PDB entry 8IYK | electron microscopy, 2.95 A resolution | chains K and Y of the 42 polymer chains in the assembly

Chain K (and Y):
Molecule: Tail tip protein M
Organism: Escherichia phage lambda
Notes: chain Y of this document is another copy of the same molecule, construct and numbering; everything in this record applies to it too
Reference sequence: P03737 (TIPM_LAMBD); residues 1-109 here = UniProt positions 1-109
Amino-acid sequence (109 residues; each row starts with the number of its first residue):
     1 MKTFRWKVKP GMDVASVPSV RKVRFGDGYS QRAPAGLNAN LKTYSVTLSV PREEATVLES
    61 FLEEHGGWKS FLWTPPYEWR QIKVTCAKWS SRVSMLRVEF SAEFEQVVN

How chain K and chain Y interact:
Contacting residue pairs - 45 pairs, chain K then chain Y:
  G36(K) - D27(Y)
  L37(K) - D27(Y)  hydrogen bond (backbone-side chain)
  N38(K) - D27(Y)
  N38(K) - G28(Y)
  R52(K) - P76(Y)
  A55(K) - Y77(Y)  hydrophobic
  T56(K) - E78(Y)
  E59(K) - K42(Y)  salt bridge
  E59(K) - Y77(Y)  hydrogen bond
  E63(K) - N40(Y)  hydrogen bond
  E63(K) - K42(Y)  salt bridge
  G66(K) - P18(Y)
  G66(K) - V20(Y)
  G67(K) - P18(Y)
  G67(K) - V20(Y)
  W68(K) - V20(Y)
  W68(K) - R32(Y)
  W68(K) - P34(Y)
  K69(K) - R32(Y)
  S70(K) - R32(Y)
  A87(K) - V17(Y)
  A87(K) - P18(Y)
  K88(K) - S16(Y)
  K88(K) - V17(Y)
  W89(K) - S16(Y)  hydrogen bond
  W89(K) - P18(Y)  hydrophobic
  S90(K) - V14(Y)
  S91(K) - M12(Y)
  S91(K) - D13(Y)
  S91(K) - V14(Y)  hydrogen bond (backbone-backbone)
  S91(K) - Y77(Y)  hydrogen bond
  R92(K) - M12(Y)
  R92(K) - D13(Y)  salt bridge
  V93(K) - G11(Y)
  V93(K) - M12(Y)  hydrogen bond (backbone-backbone)
  V93(K) - P76(Y)
  V93(K) - Y77(Y)  hydrophobic
  F100(K) - Y77(Y)
  E105(K) - R24(Y)  salt bridge
  V107(K) - R32(Y)
  V108(K) - G28(Y)
  V108(K) - Y29(Y)  hydrophobic
  N109(K) - Y29(Y)
  N109(K) - S30(Y)  hydrogen bond (side chain-backbone)
  N109(K) - R32(Y)
Other interface residues (no listed pair), chain K (29 interface residues in all): L41, T85, S94, M95
Other interface residues (no listed pair), chain Y (25 interface residues in all): K9, P10, K22, A33, W79

Overview:
Chain K and chain Y form an interface of 29 and 25 residues respectively; the contacts include 8 hydrogen
bonds and 4 salt bridges. Polar pairs include E59(K)-K42(Y), E63(K)-K42(Y) and R92(K)-D13(Y).
Chain K and chain Y are both Tail tip protein M (Escherichia phage lambda); the structure, Tail tip
conformation 1 of phage lambda tail, was determined by electron microscopy (same publication as 8IYD, 8IYL,
8JVM and 8KGE).
